PDB entry 4PV3 | X-ray diffraction, 2.09 A resolution | chains A and B of the 4 polymer chains in the assembly

# Chain A
Molecule: L-asparaginase alpha subunit
Organism: Phaseolus vulgaris
Notes: EC 3.5.1.1; fragment: n-terminal subunit alpha
UniProtKB: V7CU13 (V7CU13_PHAVU); residue numbers follow UniProt; this construct covers 1-195
Amino-acid sequence (197 residues; each row starts with the number of its first residue; numbers below 1 keep their minus sign (Gly-1 is residue -1)):
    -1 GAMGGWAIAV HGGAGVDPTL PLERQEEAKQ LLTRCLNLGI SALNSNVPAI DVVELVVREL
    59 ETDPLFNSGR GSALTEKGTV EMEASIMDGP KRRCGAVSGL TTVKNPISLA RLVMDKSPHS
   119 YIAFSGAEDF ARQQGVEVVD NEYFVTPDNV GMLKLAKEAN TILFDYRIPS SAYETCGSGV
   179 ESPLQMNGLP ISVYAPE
Unresolved in the structure: -1 to 1, 159-195
Construct notes: expression tag (-1 to 0)
Bound ions: Na+ site 1: Leu58, Glu59, Asp61, Ser66, Arg68; Na+ site 2: Val111, Ser115, His117

# Chain B
Molecule: L-asparaginase beta subunit
Organism: Phaseolus vulgaris
Notes: EC 3.5.1.1; fragment: c-terminal subunit beta
UniProtKB: V7CU13 (V7CU13_PHAVU); residue numbers follow UniProt; this construct covers 196-326
Amino-acid sequence (131 residues; row label = number of the first residue in the row):
   196 TVGCVVVDRE GRCAAATSTG GLMNKMTGRI GDSPLIGAGT YACDVCGVSC TGEGEAIIRG
   256 TLAREVAAVM EYKGLKLHQA VDFVIKHRLD EGKAGLIAVS NTGEVACGFN CNGMFRACAT
   316 EDGFMEVAIW D

# Chain A / chain B interface
Residue-residue contacts - 172 pairs, chain A then chain B:
  Gly2(A) - Thr297(B)
  Gly3(A) - Gly298(B)
  Gly3(A) - Glu316(B)
  Trp4(A) - Val202(B)
  Trp4(A) - Arg204(B)
  Trp4(A) - Ala314(B)
  Trp4(A) - Thr315(B)
  Trp4(A) - Glu316(B)  hydrogen bond (backbone-backbone)
  Ala5(A) - Val201(B)
  Ala5(A) - Val202(B)  hydrogen bond (backbone-backbone)
  Ala5(A) - Val294(B)
  Ala5(A) - Gly298(B)
  Ala5(A) - Ala314(B)
  Ile6(A) - Cys199(B)  hydrophobic
  Ile6(A) - Val200(B)
  Ile6(A) - Val201(B)  hydrophobic
  Ile6(A) - Val300(B)
  Ile6(A) - Cys313(B)
  Ile6(A) - Ala314(B)  hydrogen bond (backbone-backbone)
  Ala7(A) - Cys199(B)  hydrogen bond (backbone-side chain)
  Ala7(A) - Val200(B)  hydrogen bond (backbone-backbone)
  Ala7(A) - Ile292(B)
  Ala7(A) - Val300(B)  hydrophobic
  Ala7(A) - Ala312(B)
  Ala7(A) - Cys313(B)  hydrophobic
  Val8(A) - Gly198(B)
  Val8(A) - Cys199(B)  hydrophobic
  Val8(A) - Ile292(B)
  Val8(A) - Arg311(B)
  Val8(A) - Ala312(B)  hydrogen bond (backbone-backbone)
  His9(A) - Thr196(B)
  His9(A) - Val197(B)
  His9(A) - Gly198(B)  hydrogen bond (backbone-backbone)
  His9(A) - Ser244(B)  hydrogen bond
  His9(A) - Cys245(B)
  His9(A) - Thr246(B)
  His9(A) - Ile292(B)
  His9(A) - Met309(B)
  His9(A) - Phe310(B)
  Gly10(A) - Thr196(B)
  Gly10(A) - Phe310(B)  hydrogen bond (backbone-backbone)
  Gly11(A) - Thr196(B)  hydrogen bond (backbone-backbone)
  Gly11(A) - Thr246(B)
  Gly11(A) - Met309(B)
  Gly11(A) - Phe310(B)  hydrogen bond (backbone-backbone)
  Ala12(A) - Thr246(B)  hydrogen bond (backbone-side chain)
  Ala12(A) - Cys306(B)  hydrophobic
  Ala12(A) - Gly308(B)
  Gly13(A) - Cys306(B)
  Gly13(A) - Asn307(B)
  Gly13(A) - Gly308(B)  hydrogen bond (backbone-backbone)
  Val14(A) - Asn307(B)  hydrogen bond (backbone-side chain)
  Val14(A) - Gly308(B)
  Val14(A) - Met309(B)
  Val14(A) - Phe310(B)  hydrophobic
  Val14(A) - Ile324(B)  hydrophobic
  Val14(A) - Trp325(B)  hydrophobic
  Asp15(A) - Trp325(B)
  Pro16(A) - Asn307(B)
  Pro16(A) - Trp325(B)  hydrophobic
  Leu18(A) - Ile324(B)  hydrophobic
  Gln23(A) - Ile324(B)
  Gln23(A) - Trp325(B)  hydrogen bond
  Ala26(A) - Phe310(B)  hydrophobic
  Lys27(A) - Val322(B)
  Leu30(A) - Phe310(B)
  Leu30(A) - Arg311(B)
  Thr31(A) - Val322(B)
  Leu34(A) - Ala312(B)
  Leu34(A) - Cys313(B)
  Leu34(A) - Met320(B)  hydrophobic
  Asn35(A) - Met320(B)
  Ile38(A) - Ala314(B)  hydrophobic
  Leu41(A) - Val201(B)  hydrophobic
  Leu41(A) - Val202(B)
  Leu41(A) - Asp203(B)
  Leu41(A) - Arg204(B)  hydrogen bond (backbone-side chain)
  Asn42(A) - Arg204(B)  hydrogen bond (backbone-side chain)
  Asn44(A) - Arg204(B)  hydrogen bond
  Pro46(A) - Asp203(B)
  Pro46(A) - Arg207(B)
  Ala47(A) - Val201(B)  hydrophobic
  Ala47(A) - Asp203(B)  hydrogen bond (backbone-side chain)
  Ala47(A) - Arg207(B)
  Ala47(A) - Ala209(B)
  Ile48(A) - Ala209(B)
  Val50(A) - Val201(B)  hydrophobic
  Val51(A) - Cys199(B)
  Val51(A) - Val201(B)  hydrophobic
  Val51(A) - Ala209(B)
  Val51(A) - Ala211(B)  hydrophobic
  Val54(A) - Cys199(B)  hydrophobic
  Val55(A) - Cys199(B)  hydrophobic
  Val55(A) - Ala211(B)  hydrophobic
  Val55(A) - Ser213(B)
  Leu58(A) - Val197(B)  hydrophobic
  Leu58(A) - Gly198(B)
  Glu59(A) - Ser213(B)  hydrogen bond
  Phe64(A) - Val197(B)  hydrophobic
  Phe64(A) - Phe310(B)  hydrophobic
  Asn65(A) - Thr196(B)  hydrogen bond (backbone-backbone)
  Asn65(A) - Thr214(B)
  Asn65(A) - Gly215(B)  hydrogen bond (side chain-backbone)
  Asn65(A) - Gly216(B)  hydrogen bond (side chain-backbone)
  Ser66(A) - Val197(B)
  Ser66(A) - Ser213(B)
  Ser66(A) - Thr214(B)
  Ser66(A) - Gly215(B)
  Ser70(A) - Gly215(B)
  Ala71(A) - Gly216(B)
  Ala71(A) - Met218(B)
  Leu72(A) - Leu217(B)
  Leu72(A) - Met218(B)  hydrogen bond (backbone-side chain)
  Leu72(A) - Asn219(B)  hydrogen bond (backbone-backbone)
  Thr73(A) - Asn219(B)
  Thr73(A) - Lys220(B)
  Glu74(A) - Asn219(B)
  Glu74(A) - Lys220(B)  hydrogen bond (backbone-backbone)
  Glu74(A) - Met221(B)
  Lys75(A) - Thr222(B)
  Glu79(A) - Gly215(B)
  Glu79(A) - Lys220(B)  hydrogen bond (backbone-side chain)
  Glu79(A) - Thr222(B)  hydrogen bond
  Glu79(A) - Gly223(B)  hydrogen bond (side chain-backbone)
  Met80(A) - Thr214(B)
  Glu81(A) - Ser213(B)
  Glu81(A) - Thr214(B)  hydrogen bond (backbone-backbone)
  Glu81(A) - Ile225(B)
  Glu81(A) - Gly226(B)  hydrogen bond (side chain-backbone)
  Glu81(A) - Pro229(B)
  Ala82(A) - Thr212(B)
  Ala82(A) - Ser213(B)
  Ala82(A) - Pro229(B)
  Ser83(A) - Ala211(B)
  Ser83(A) - Thr212(B)  hydrogen bond (backbone-backbone)
  Ser83(A) - Ser228(B)  hydrogen bond (side chain-backbone)
  Ser83(A) - Pro229(B)
  Ser83(A) - Thr235(B)  hydrogen bond
  Ile84(A) - Ala210(B)
  Met85(A) - Ala209(B)
  Met85(A) - Ala210(B)  hydrogen bond (backbone-backbone)
  Met85(A) - Ile231(B)  hydrophobic
  Met85(A) - Tyr236(B)  hydrophobic
  Met85(A) - Ala237(B)  hydrogen bond (side chain-backbone)
  Asp86(A) - Cys208(B)
  Gly87(A) - Cys208(B)  hydrogen bond (backbone-backbone)
  Gly87(A) - Ala237(B)
  Gly87(A) - Cys238(B)
  Gly87(A) - Asp239(B)
  Pro88(A) - Arg207(B)
  Pro88(A) - Cys208(B)
  Pro88(A) - Asp239(B)
  Arg90(A) - Tyr236(B)
  Arg90(A) - Ala237(B)
  Arg90(A) - Cys238(B)
  Cys92(A) - Ile231(B)  hydrophobic
  Ala94(A) - Pro229(B)
  Val95(A) - Pro229(B)
  Ser96(A) - Ile225(B)
  Ser96(A) - Pro229(B)
  Ile105(A) - Ala211(B)  hydrophobic
  Ile105(A) - Thr212(B)
  Tyr119(A) - Ile225(B)
  Tyr119(A) - Pro229(B)
  Tyr119(A) - Leu230(B)  hydrophobic
  Phe122(A) - Gly223(B)
  Asn147(A) - Met218(B)
  Met150(A) - Met218(B)  hydrophobic
  Leu151(A) - Met218(B)  hydrophobic
  Leu151(A) - Asn219(B)
  Ala154(A) - Met218(B)  hydrophobic
  Lys155(A) - Asn219(B)
Also at the interface, not in a pair above, chain A (71 interface residues in all): Ser43, Val45, Pro104
Also at the interface, not in a pair above, chain B (65 interface residues in all): Arg224, Gly247, Gly290, Glu299, Cys302

# Summary
71 residues of chain A face 65 of chain B across their interface; the contacts include 37 hydrogen bonds.
Polar contacts include Ala7(A)-Cys199(B), His9(A)-Ser244(B) and Ala12(A)-Thr246(B). Leu58(A), Glu59(A),
Asp61(A), Ser66(A) and Arg68(A) coordinate Na+ site 1.
Here chain A is L-asparaginase alpha subunit and chain B is L-asparaginase beta subunit, both from Phaseolus
vulgaris. Entry 4PV3 (Crystal structure of potassium-dependent plant-type L-asparaginase from Phaseolus
vulgaris in complex with Na+ cations) was determined by X-ray diffraction, deposited together with 4PU6 and
4PV2.
